Entry 7ST8 (X-ray diffraction, 2.75 A resolution); this record covers chains H and L of the 3 polymer chains in the assembly.

[Chain H]
Molecule: 7H2.2 Fab Heavy Chain
Organism: Mus musculus
Notes: antibody fragment or engineered binder
Chain sequence (223 residues; each row starts with the number of its first residue; a row labelled like 35A-35B holds insertion residues (35A, then the next letters in order)):
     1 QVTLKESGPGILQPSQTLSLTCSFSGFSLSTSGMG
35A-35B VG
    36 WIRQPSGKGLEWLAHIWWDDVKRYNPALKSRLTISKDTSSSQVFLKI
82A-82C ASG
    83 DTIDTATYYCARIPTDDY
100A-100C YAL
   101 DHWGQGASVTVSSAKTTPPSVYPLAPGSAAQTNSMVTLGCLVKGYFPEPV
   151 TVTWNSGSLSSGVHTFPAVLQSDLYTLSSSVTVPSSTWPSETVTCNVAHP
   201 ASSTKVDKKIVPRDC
Cystine bridges: Cys-22/Cys-92, Cys-140/Cys-195

[Chain L]
Molecule: 7H2.2 Fab Light Chain
Organism: Mus musculus
Notes: antibody fragment or engineered binder
Chain sequence (217 residues; numbered 1 to 213 plus 4 insertion-coded residues; the number before each row is that of its first residue; a row labelled like 27A-27D holds insertion residues (27A, then the next letters in order)):
     1 DIVLTQSPASLAVSLGQRATISCRASK
27A-27D SVST
    28 SGYSFMHWYQQKPGQPPKLLIYLASNLESGVPARFSGSGSGTDFTLNIHP
    78 VEEEDAATFYCQHSRELPYTFGGGTKLEIKRADAAPTVSIFPPSSEQLTS
   128 GGASVVCFLNNFYPKDINVKWKIDGSERQNGVLNSWTDQDSKDSTYSMSS
   178 TLTLTKDEYERHNSYTCEATHKTSTSPIVKSFNRNE
Cystine bridges: Cys-23/Cys-88, Cys-134/Cys-194

[How chain H and chain L interact]
Pairs across the interface - 77 pairs, chain H then chain L:
  Ile-37(H) / Phe-98(L)  hydrophobic
  Gln-39(H) / Gln-38(L)  hydrogen bond
  Gln-39(H) / Tyr-87(L)  hydrogen bond
  Lys-43(H) / Tyr-87(L)
  Leu-45(H) / Pro-44(L)  hydrophobic
  Leu-45(H) / Tyr-87(L)  hydrophobic
  Leu-45(H) / Phe-98(L)
  Trp-47(H) / Leu-94(L)  hydrophobic
  Trp-47(H) / Pro-95(L)  hydrophobic
  Trp-47(H) / Tyr-96(L)
  His-50(H) / Tyr-96(L)
  Arg-58(H) / Leu-94(L)
  Asn-60(H) / Pro-95(L)
  Tyr-91(H) / Gln-38(L)  hydrogen bond
  Tyr-91(H) / Gln-42(L)
  Tyr-91(H) / Pro-43(L)  hydrophobic
  Asp-99(H) / Tyr-30(L)  hydrogen bond
  Asp-99(H) / Phe-32(L)
  Asp-99(H) / Leu-50(L)
  Tyr-100(H) / Tyr-49(L)
  Tyr-100(H) / Leu-50(L)  hydrophobic
  Tyr-100A(H) / His-34(L)  hydrogen bond (backbone-side chain)
  Tyr-100A(H) / Gln-89(L)  hydrogen bond (backbone-side chain)
  Tyr-100A(H) / Ser-91(L)
  Tyr-100A(H) / Tyr-96(L)  hydrophobic
  Ala-100B(H) / His-34(L)
  Ala-100B(H) / Tyr-36(L)
  Ala-100B(H) / Leu-46(L)  hydrophobic
  Leu-100C(H) / Tyr-36(L)  hydrogen bond (backbone-side chain)
  Leu-100C(H) / Leu-46(L)
  Asp-101(H) / Leu-46(L)
  Asp-101(H) / Glu-55(L)
  Trp-103(H) / Pro-43(L)  hydrophobic
  Trp-103(H) / Pro-44(L)
  Gly-104(H) / Pro-43(L)
  Gln-105(H) / Gly-41(L)
  Gln-105(H) / Gln-42(L)
  Gln-105(H) / Pro-43(L)
  Tyr-122(H) / Ser-121(L)
  Tyr-122(H) / Glu-123(L)
  Tyr-122(H) / Gln-124(L)
  Tyr-122(H) / Ser-127(L)
  Pro-123(H) / Ser-121(L)
  Pro-123(H) / Glu-123(L)
  Leu-124(H) / Phe-118(L)
  Leu-124(H) / Phe-135(L)  hydrophobic
  Ala-125(H) / Phe-118(L)
  Ala-125(H) / Pro-119(L)
  Pro-126(H) / Phe-118(L)
  Pro-126(H) / Pro-119(L)
  Ser-128(H) / Glu-213(L)  hydrogen bond
  Thr-137(H) / Ser-116(L)
  Thr-137(H) / Phe-118(L)
  Leu-141(H) / Ser-131(L)
  Lys-143(H) / Ser-131(L)
  Lys-143(H) / Thr-180(L)
  His-164(H) / Asn-137(L)
  His-164(H) / Asn-138(L)  hydrogen bond
  His-164(H) / Ser-174(L)  hydrogen bond
  Phe-166(H) / Phe-135(L)  hydrophobic
  Phe-166(H) / Asn-137(L)
  Phe-166(H) / Ser-162(L)
  Phe-166(H) / Thr-164(L)
  Phe-166(H) / Ser-174(L)
  Phe-166(H) / Met-175(L)
  Phe-166(H) / Ser-176(L)
  Pro-167(H) / Ser-162(L)  hydrogen bond (backbone-side chain)
  Pro-167(H) / Trp-163(L)
  Val-169(H) / Leu-160(L)  hydrophobic
  Val-169(H) / Asn-161(L)
  Gln-171(H) / Leu-160(L)
  Ser-178(H) / Phe-135(L)
  Ser-178(H) / Ser-176(L)  hydrogen bond
  Ser-179(H) / Phe-135(L)
  Ser-180(H) / Phe-135(L)
  Ser-180(H) / Asn-137(L)  hydrogen bond
  Lys-208(H) / Glu-123(L)  salt bridge
Interface residues without a listed pair, chain H (43 interface residues in all): Gly-44, Glu-46, Pro-61, Leu-138, Gly-139, Thr-165, Thr-182
Interface residues without a listed pair, chain L (43 interface residues in all): Ile-117, Val-133

[Summary]
Chain H and chain L each contribute 43 residues to their interface, with 13 hydrogen bonds and 1 salt bridge.
Among the polar pairs are Lys-208(H)/Glu-123(L), Gln-39(H)/Gln-38(L) and Gln-39(H)/Tyr-87(L).
Here chain H is 7H2.2 Fab Heavy Chain and chain L is 7H2.2 Fab Light Chain, both from Mus musculus. Entry 7ST8
(Crystal structure of 7H2.2 Fab in complex with SAS1B C-terminal region) was determined by X-ray diffraction.
